4HQ9 - chains A and B; structure by X-ray diffraction, 2.07 A resolution.

== Chain A (and B) ==
Name: Fluorescent protein Dronpa
Notes: chain B of this document is another copy of the same molecule, construct and numbering; everything in this record applies to it too
Reference sequence: Q5TLG6 (Q5TLG6_9CNID); aligned to UniProt positions 1-224 over residues 1-224
Chain sequence (258 residues; numbered -35 to 224; 2 numbers in that range are skipped by the numbering (no residue carries them; nothing is unmodelled there); the number before each row is that of its first residue; numbers below 1 keep their minus sign (Met-35 is residue -35)):
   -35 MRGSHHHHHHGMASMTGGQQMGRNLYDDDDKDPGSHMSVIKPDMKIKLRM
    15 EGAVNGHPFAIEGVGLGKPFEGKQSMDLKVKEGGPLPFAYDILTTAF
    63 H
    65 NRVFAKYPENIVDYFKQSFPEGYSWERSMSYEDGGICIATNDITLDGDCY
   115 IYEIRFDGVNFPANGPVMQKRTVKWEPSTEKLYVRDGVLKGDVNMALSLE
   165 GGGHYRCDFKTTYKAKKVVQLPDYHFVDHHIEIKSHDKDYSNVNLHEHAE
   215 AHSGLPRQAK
Not modelled in the structure: -35 to 2, 222-224 (chain B: -35 to 2, 221-224)
Covalently attached groups: covalent link Phe61-His63; covalent link His63-Asn65
Modified positions: His63 (2-[1-amino-2-(1H-imidazol-5-yl)ethyl]-1-(carboxymethyl)-4-[(4-oxocyclohexa-2,5-dien-1-ylidene)methyl]-1H-imidazol-5-olate; CR8)
Differences from the reference sequence: expression tag (-35 to 0); engineered mutation Ala60 (Val in Q5TLG6), Ser94 (Asn in Q5TLG6), Ile102 (Asn in Q5TLG6), Gly218 (Glu in Q5TLG6); chromophore (63, 63, 63)
What the authors report for this chain:
  - conformationally variable residues: Arg66, Val157, Asn158, Met159, His193

== How chain A and chain B interact ==
Pairs across the interface (33; chain A residue first):
  Asn19(A) - Glu90(B)
  Asn19(A) - Lys178(B)
  Glu90(A) - Asn19(B)
  Glu90(A) - Val123(B)
  Glu90(A) - Asn124(B)  hydrogen bond (side chain-backbone)
  Arg91(A) - Val123(B)
  Ser92(A) - Asn124(B)
  Ile100(A) - Ile102(B)
  Ile102(A) - Ile100(B)  hydrophobic
  Ile102(A) - Ile102(B)  hydrophobic
  Ile102(A) - Asp121(B)
  Ile102(A) - Gly122(B)
  Ile102(A) - Val123(B)  hydrophobic
  Thr104(A) - Gly20(B)
  Thr104(A) - Val123(B)
  Arg119(A) - Arg119(B)
  Arg119(A) - Asp121(B)
  Asp121(A) - Ile102(B)
  Asp121(A) - Arg119(B)
  Asp121(A) - Asp121(B)
  Gly122(A) - Ile102(B)
  Val123(A) - Glu90(B)
  Val123(A) - Arg91(B)
  Val123(A) - Ile102(B)  hydrophobic
  Val123(A) - Thr104(B)
  Asn124(A) - Glu90(B)  hydrogen bond (backbone-side chain)
  Asn124(A) - Ser92(B)
  Asn124(A) - Lys174(B)  hydrogen bond (side chain-backbone)
  Asn124(A) - Thr176(B)  hydrogen bond
  Asp150(A) - Asn128(B)
  Lys174(A) - Asn124(B)  hydrogen bond (backbone-side chain)
  Thr176(A) - Asn124(B)  hydrogen bond
  Lys178(A) - Asn19(B)
Other interface residues (no listed pair), chain A (20 interface residues in all): Gly20, Cys101, Ala103, Thr175
Other interface residues (no listed pair), chain B (19 interface residues in all): Ala103, Thr175

== Overview ==
20 residues of chain A and 19 residues of chain B are in contact; the contacts include 6 hydrogen bonds. Polar
contacts include Glu90(A)-Asn124(B), Asn124(A)-Lys174(B) and Asn124(A)-Thr176(B). The paper reports
conformational variability at Arg66(A), Val157(A) and Asn158(A) among others.
Both chains are Fluorescent protein Dronpa. Entry 4HQ9 (Crystal structure of a green-to-red photoconvertible
DRONPA, pcDRONPA in the green-off-state) was determined by X-ray diffraction together with 4IZN, 4HQ8 and 4HQC
from the same study.
